PDB entry 5J5G | X-ray diffraction, 2.04 A resolution | chains B and C of the 5 polymer chains in the assembly

# Chain B (and C)
Protein: Acetylcholine-binding protein
From: Lymnaea stagnalis
Notes: chain C of this document is another copy of the same molecule, construct and numbering; everything in this record applies to it too
UniProt: P58154 (ACHP_LYMST); residues 1-210 here correspond to UniProt positions 20-229 (UniProt number = residue number + 19)
Sequence (218 residues; numbered -7 to 210; the number before each row is that of its first residue; numbers below 1 keep their minus sign (Asp-7 is residue -7)):
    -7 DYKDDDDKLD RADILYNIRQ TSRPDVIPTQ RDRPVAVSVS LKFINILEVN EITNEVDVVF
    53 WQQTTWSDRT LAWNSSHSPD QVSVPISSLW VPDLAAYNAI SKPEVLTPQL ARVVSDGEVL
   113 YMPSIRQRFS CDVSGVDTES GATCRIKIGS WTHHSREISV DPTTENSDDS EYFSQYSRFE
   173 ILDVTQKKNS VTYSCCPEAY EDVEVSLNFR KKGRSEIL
Disulfides: Cys123-Cys136, Cys187-Cys188
Glycans and other covalent adducts: N-acetylglucosamine (NAG) linked to Asn66
Construct notes: expression tag (-7 to 0)
Small-molecule neighbours:
  - 6GF (6-(4-methoxyphenyl)-N~4~,N~4~-bis[(pyridin-2-yl)methyl]pyrimidine-2,4-diamine), molecule 1: Ser30, Trp53, Gln55, Thr56, Thr57, Leu102, Arg104, Leu112, Tyr113, Met114, Thr155, Tyr164
  - 6GF, molecule 2: Tyr89, Trp143, Thr144, Tyr185, Cys187, Cys188, Tyr192
Swiss-Prot annotation at these positions:
  - glycosylation: Asn66 (N-linked (GlcNAc...) asparagine)

# Interface between chain B and chain C
Residue-residue contacts (66):
  Arg15(B) with Leu1(C); Ala4(C)
  Asp17(B) with Leu7(C); Arg11(C), salt bridge; Pro77(C)
  Val18(B) with Lys0(C); Arg3(C); Ala4(C), hydrophobic; Leu7(C), hydrophobic
  Ile19(B) with Lys0(C); Arg3(C)
  Pro20(B) with Lys0(C)
  Thr21(B) with Asp-2(C), hydrogen bond (side chain-backbone); Lys0(C)
  Asp24(B) with Lys-5(C); Asp-2(C); Asp-1(C), hydrogen bond (side chain-backbone)
  Arg25(B) with Asp-2(C)
  Pro26(B) with Asp-2(C)
  Ile44(B) with Arg170(C)
  Asn46(B) with Tyr168(C), hydrogen bond (side chain-backbone)
  Glu47(B) with Leu39(C)
  Asp60(B) with Lys0(C), salt bridge
  Asp85(B) with Pro100(C); Leu102(C)
  Leu86(B) with Pro100(C)
  Ala87(B) with Pro100(C)
  Tyr89(B) with Trp53(C)
  Ala91(B) with Leu98(C)
  Ile92(B) with Asn37(C); Leu39(C), hydrophobic; Leu98(C); Arg118(C), hydrogen bond (backbone-side chain)
  Ser93(B) with Leu98(C); Arg118(C)
  Lys94(B) with Glu96(C), salt bridge; Val97(C); Leu98(C); Arg118(C)
  Pro95(B) with Leu98(C)
  Ser122(B) with Asn37(C), hydrogen bond; Ser166(C), hydrogen bond
  Cys123(B) with Tyr168(C)
  Asp124(B) with Tyr168(C)
  Trp143(B) with Trp53(C); Thr99(C); Pro100(C); Met114(C), hydrogen bond (side chain-backbone)
  Thr144(B) with Ser75(C), hydrogen bond; Leu102(C); Arg104(C), hydrogen bond (backbone-side chain)
  His145(B) with Ser75(C), hydrogen bond; Arg104(C)
  His146(B) with Arg104(C)
  Arg148(B) with Tyr-6(C); Asp-3(C), salt bridge; Asp-2(C)
  Glu149(B) with Asp-2(C); Arg3(C), salt bridge; Gln73(C); Arg104(C), salt bridge
  Tyr185(B) with Trp53(C); Glu163(C); Tyr164(C), hydrophobic
  Ser186(B) with Glu163(C), hydrogen bond
  Cys187(B) with Tyr164(C)
Other interface residues (no listed pair), chain B (38 interface residues in all): Thr45, Thr62, Arg120, Thr184
Other interface residues (no listed pair), chain C (36 interface residues in all): Ile36, Val51, Gln55, Pro115, Ser116

# In short
38 residues of chain B face 36 of chain C across their interface, with 11 hydrogen bonds and 6 salt bridges.
Polar contacts include Asp17(B)-Arg11(C), Asp60(B)-Lys0(C) and Lys94(B)-Glu96(C). Chain B binds compound 6GF.
Covalently linked N-acetylglucosamine: at Asn66(B).
Both chains are Acetylcholine-binding protein (Lymnaea stagnalis). Entry 5J5G (X-Ray Crystal Structure of
Acetylcholine Binding Protein (AChBP) in Complex with
6-(4-methoxyphenyl)-N4,N4-bis[(pyridin-2-yl)methyl]pyrimidine-2,4-diamine) was determined by X-ray
diffraction, deposited together with 5J5F, 5J5H and 5J5I.
